Entry 7YRA (X-ray diffraction, 1.79 A resolution); this record covers chains A and B.

# Chain A (and B)
Name: Ubiquinol-cytochrome c reductase iron-sulfur subunit
Organism: Thermochromatium tepidum
Notes: EC 7.1.1.8; chain B of this document is another copy of the same molecule, construct and numbering; everything in this record applies to it too
UniProtKB: D1MZ11 (D1MZ11_THETI); numbering as in UniProt (aligned over 49-197)
Sequence (149 residues; numbered 49 to 197; the number before each row is that of its first residue):
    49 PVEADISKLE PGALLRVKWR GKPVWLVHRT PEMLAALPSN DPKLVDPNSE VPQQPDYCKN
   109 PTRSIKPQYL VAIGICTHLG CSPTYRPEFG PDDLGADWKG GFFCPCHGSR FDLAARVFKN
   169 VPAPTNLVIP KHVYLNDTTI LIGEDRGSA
Not modelled in the structure: 195-197
Cystine bridges: Cys-129/Cys-154
Bound ions: 2Fe-2S cluster Fe: Cys-124, His-126, Cys-152, His-155
Small-molecule neighbours: 2Fe-2S cluster (FES): Cys-124, His-126, Leu-127, Gly-128, Cys-129, Cys-152, Cys-154, His-155, Gly-156, Ser-157, Pro-170
Reported in the primary citation:
  - conformationally variable residues (side-chain flip): His-155
  - 2Fe-2S cluster coordination: His-155

# How chain A and chain B interact
Pairs across the interface - 9 pairs, chain A then chain B:
  Pro-49(A) / Pro-49(B)
  Glu-51(A) / Pro-49(B)
  Glu-51(A) / Glu-192(B)
  Leu-183(A) / Glu-51(B)
  Leu-183(A) / Leu-183(B)  hydrophobic
  Leu-183(A) / Leu-189(B)  hydrophobic
  Leu-189(A) / Pro-49(B)
  Leu-189(A) / Glu-51(B)
  Glu-192(A) / Glu-51(B)
Other interface residues (no listed pair), chain A (8 interface residues in all): Val-50, Val-181, Arg-194
Other interface residues (no listed pair), chain B (6 interface residues in all): Val-50

# Summary
Chain A and chain B form an interface of 8 and 6 residues respectively. Bound to chain A: 2Fe-2S cluster. The
2Fe-2S cluster Fe site is built by Cys-124(A), His-126(A), Cys-152(A) and His-155(A). From the paper: 2Fe-2S
cluster coordination by His-155(A); conformational variability at His-155(A).
Chain A and chain B are both Ubiquinol-cytochrome c reductase iron-sulfur subunit (Thermochromatium tepidum);
the structure, Crystal structure of [2Fe-2S]-TtPetA, was determined by X-ray diffraction, deposited together
with 7YR9.
